PDB entry 8ODV | electron microscopy, 4.70 A resolution (low resolution: residue-level contacts below are approximate; hydrogen-bond / salt-bridge calls are withheld) | chains A and C of the 4 polymer chains in the assembly

== Chain A ==
Name: ATPase GET3
Source organism: Thermochaetoides thermophila DSM 1495
Notes: EC 3.6.-.-; engineered mutation(s): Truncation of 13 N-terminal residues
UniProtKB: G0SFE0 (G0SFE0_CHATD); numbering as in UniProt (aligned over 14-339)
Sequence (334 residues; numbered 14 to 347; the number before each row is that of its first residue):
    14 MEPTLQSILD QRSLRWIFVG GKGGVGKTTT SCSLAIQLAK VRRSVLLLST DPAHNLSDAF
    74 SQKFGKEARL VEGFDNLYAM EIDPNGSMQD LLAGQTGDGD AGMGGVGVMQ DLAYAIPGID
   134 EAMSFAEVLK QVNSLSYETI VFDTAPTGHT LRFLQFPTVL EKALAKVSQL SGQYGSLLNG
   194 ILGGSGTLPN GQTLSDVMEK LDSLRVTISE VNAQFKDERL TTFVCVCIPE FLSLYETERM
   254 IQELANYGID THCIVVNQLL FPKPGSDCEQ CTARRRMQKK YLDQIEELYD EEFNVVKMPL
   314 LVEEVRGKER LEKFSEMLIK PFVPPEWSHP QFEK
Disordered / not traced: 106-119, 186-204, 340-347
Sequence notes: expression tag (340-347)
Bound ions: Zn2+: Cys281, Cys284 (shared with 2 residues of chain B)

== Chain C ==
Name: Protein GET2, Protein GET1
Source organism: Thermochaetoides thermophila DSM 1495
Notes: engineered mutation(s): Truncation of 184 N-terminal residues.
UniProtKB: chimeric construct of G0RZE4, G0S1H2: residues 185-357 from G0RZE4 (G0RZE4_CHATD) positions 185-357 (same numbers); residues 1001-1209 from G0S1H2 positions 1-209 (UniProt number = residue number - 1000)
Sequence (409 residues; row label = number of the first residue in the row; note: 628 numbers in that range are skipped by the numbering (no residue carries them; nothing is unmodelled there)):
   183 MGRPTPLWRF LHTLLAVALG LAVIMLSPFG GTKLERDRAA AAVAGSASER EWLASLTDSY
   243 PLVKTGLGGG LFWAFATGEA ILLGTRWLFL SKKKKAATAA AKVNNNNGEG DDAELDSVEQ
   303 AIELALEFFP AIRQPVEYLR PKVAVAMRYV DVGMTLWRDV MLALFVLGAV AWWRAGSGSE
   363 NLYFQSGSGS
  1001 MSLLLVIFLL ELVVQLVNTI GAKTINNLLW RFYLSIPGSP LAKDFAEQRA KQKEYLQVRH
  1061 DLNATSSQDE FAKWARLQRK HDKLMDELEK KKSQLDAHRT SFSRKLTIYR WILTRGMQWF
  1121 LCFWFSSQPM FWLPYGWFPY WVEWLVSFPN APMGSVSIVV WQSACSGVLA LVIEAVMAVV
  1181 RYTGGTGMQK QRQPVPAAGG APGTSKKDLG SGSLEVLFQ
Disordered / not traced: 183-299, 314-334, 358-372, 1182-1219
Sequence notes: initiating methionine (183); expression tag (184, 1210-1219); linker (358-372)

== How chain A and chain C interact ==
Pairs across the interface - 14 pairs, chain A then chain C:
  Phe244(A) - Ser1067(C)
  Phe244(A) - Gln1068(C)
  Leu247(A) - Phe1071(C)
  Glu251(A) - Ala1075(C)
  Glu251(A) - Arg1079(C)
  Gln255(A) - Arg1079(C)
  Lys293(A) - Asp1069(C)
  Gln297(A) - Gln1068(C)
  Gln297(A) - Asp1069(C)
  Gln297(A) - Glu1070(C)
  Gln297(A) - Phe1071(C)
  Gln297(A) - Ala1072(C)
  Glu300(A) - Ala1072(C)
  Leu301(A) - Ala1072(C)
Other interface residues (no listed pair), chain A (10 interface residues in all): Tyr294, Tyr302

== Overview ==
10 residues of chain A face 8 of chain C across their interface. The Zn2+ site is built by Cys281(A) and
Cys284(A).
Chain A is ATPase GET3 and chain C is Protein GET2, Protein GET1, both from Thermochaetoides thermophila DSM
1495; the structure, Chaetomium thermophilum Get1/Get2 heterotetramer in complex with a Get3 dimer (nanodisc),
was determined by electron microscopy (same publication as 8ODU).
